PDB entry 4E2F | X-ray diffraction, 2.80 A resolution | chains H and F of the 12 polymer chains in the assembly

[Chain H (and F)]
Protein: Aspartate carbamoyltransferase regulatory chain
From: Escherichia coli
Notes: chain F of this document is another copy of the same molecule, construct and numbering; everything in this record applies to it too
UniProt: P0A7F3 (PYRI_ECOLI); residue numbers follow UniProt; this construct covers 1-153
Chain sequence (153 residues; row label = number of the first residue in the row):
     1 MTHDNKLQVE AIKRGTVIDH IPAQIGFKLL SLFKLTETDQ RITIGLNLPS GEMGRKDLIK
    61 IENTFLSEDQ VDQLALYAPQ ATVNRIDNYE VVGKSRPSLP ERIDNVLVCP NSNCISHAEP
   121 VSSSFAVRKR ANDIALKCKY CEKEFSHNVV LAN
Not modelled in the structure: 1-9
Metal / ion sites: Zn2+: Cys109, Cys114, Cys138, Cys141
Swiss-Prot annotation at these positions:
  - binding site (Zn(2+)): Cys109, Cys114, Cys138, Cys141

[Chain H / chain F interface]
Pairs across the interface (37):
  Gln24(H) - Thr36(F)
  Gln24(H) - Glu37(F)
  Gln24(H) - Thr38(F)
  Phe27(H) - Phe27(F)  hydrophobic
  Phe27(H) - Leu30(F)  hydrophobic
  Phe27(H) - Ser31(F)
  Phe27(H) - Thr36(F)
  Leu30(H) - Phe27(F)  hydrophobic
  Ser31(H) - Phe27(F)
  Thr36(H) - Gln24(F)  hydrogen bond (backbone-side chain)
  Thr36(H) - Phe27(F)
  Thr36(H) - Leu46(F)
  Thr38(H) - Gln24(F)
  Thr38(H) - Asn47(F)  hydrogen bond (backbone-side chain)
  Asp39(H) - Asn47(F)  hydrogen bond (backbone-side chain)
  Asp39(H) - Arg55(F)  hydrogen bond (backbone-side chain)
  Gln40(H) - Asn47(F)  hydrogen bond (backbone-side chain)
  Arg41(H) - Leu46(F)
  Arg41(H) - Asn47(F)
  Ile42(H) - Gly45(F)
  Ile42(H) - Leu46(F)  hydrogen bond (backbone-backbone)
  Thr43(H) - Ile44(F)
  Ile44(H) - Ile42(F)
  Ile44(H) - Thr43(F)
  Ile44(H) - Ile44(F)  hydrogen bond (backbone-backbone)
  Ile44(H) - Leu46(F)  hydrophobic
  Gly45(H) - Ile42(F)
  Leu46(H) - Thr36(F)
  Leu46(H) - Gln40(F)
  Leu46(H) - Arg41(F)
  Leu46(H) - Ile42(F)  hydrogen bond (backbone-backbone)
  Leu46(H) - Ile44(F)  hydrophobic
  Asn47(H) - Thr38(F)  hydrogen bond (side chain-backbone)
  Asn47(H) - Asp39(F)  hydrogen bond (side chain-backbone)
  Asn47(H) - Gln40(F)  hydrogen bond (side chain-backbone)
  Leu48(H) - Arg41(F)
  Arg55(H) - Asp39(F)  hydrogen bond (side chain-backbone)
Interface residues without a listed pair, chain H (19 interface residues in all): Glu37, Pro49
Interface residues without a listed pair, chain F (18 interface residues in all): Leu48

[Overview]
19 residues of chain H face 18 of chain F across their interface, with 12 hydrogen bonds. Polar contacts
include Thr36(H)-Gln24(F), Thr38(H)-Asn47(F) and Asp39(H)-Asn47(F). Cys109(H), Cys114(H), Cys138(H) and
Cys141(H) form the Zn2+ site. Curated annotation (UniProt) lists 4 Zn2+-binding residues on chain H.
Both chains are Aspartate carbamoyltransferase regulatory chain (Escherichia coli). Entry 4E2F (Crystal
Structure of E. coli Aspartate Transcarbamoylase K164E/E239K Mutant in an intermediate state) was determined
by X-ray diffraction.
